Entry 7VPW (X-ray diffraction, 3.76 A resolution); this record covers chains B and A.

# Chain B
Protein: BRCA1-associated protein 1 (BAP1)
Organism: Homo sapiens
UniProt: B3KS40 (B3KS40_HUMAN); residues 706-724 here correspond to UniProt positions 77-95 (UniProt number = residue number - 629)
Amino-acid sequence (19 residues; row label = number of the first residue in the row):
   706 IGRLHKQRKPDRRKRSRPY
Unresolved in the structure: 706-717

# Chain A
Protein: Transportin-1
Organism: Homo sapiens
UniProt: Q92973 (TNPO1_HUMAN); the construct has insertions or renumbered stretches relative to UniProt, so the offset changes along the chain: 0-319 = UniProt 8-327; 344-360 = UniProt 328-344; 368-890 = UniProt 376-898
Amino-acid sequence (870 residues; numbered -3 to 890; 24 numbers in that range are skipped by the numbering (no residue carries them; nothing is unmodelled there); the number before each row is that of its first residue; numbers below 1 keep their minus sign (Gly-3 is residue -3)):
    -3 GGSKMEYEWKPDEQGLQQILQLLKESQSPDTTIQRTVQQKLEQLNQYPDF
    47 NNYLIFVLTKLKSEDEPTRSLSGLILKNNVKAHFQNFPNGVTDFIKSECL
    97 NNIGDSSPLIRATVGILITTIASKGELQNWPDLLPKLCSLLDSEDYNTCE
   147 GAFGALQKICEDSAEILDSDVLDRPLNIMIPKFLQFFKHSSPKIRSHAVA
   197 CVNQFIISRTQALMLHIDSFIENLFALAGDEEPEVRKNVCRALVMLLEVR
   247 MDRLLPHMHNIVEYMLQRTQDQDENVALEACEFWLTLAEQPICKDVLVRH
   297 LPKLIPVLVNGMKYSDIDIILLK
   344 GDVEEDETIPDSEQDIRGGSGGSGDTISDWNLRKCSAAALDVLANVYRDE
   394 LLPHILPLLKELLFHHEWVVKESGILVLGAIAEGCMQGMIPYLPELIPHL
   444 IQCLSDKKALVRSITCWTLSRYAHWVVSQPPDTYLKPLMTELLKRILDSN
   494 KRVQEAACSAFATLEEEACTELVPYLAYILDTLVFAFSKYQHKNLLILYD
   544 AIGTLADSVGHHLNKPEYIQMLMPPLIQKWNMLKDEDKDLFPLLECLSSV
   594 ATALQSGFLPYCEPVYQRCVNLVQKTLAQAMLNNAQPDQYEAPDKDFMIV
   644 ALDLLSGLAEGLGGNIEQLVARSNILTLMYQCMQDKMPEVRQSSFALLGD
   694 LTKACFQHVKPCIADFMPILGTNLNPEFISVCNNATWAIGEISIQMGIEM
   744 QPYIPMVLHQLVEIINRPNTPKTLLENTAITIGRLGYVCPQEVAPMLQQF
   794 IRPWCTSLRNIRDNEEKDSAFRGICTMISVNPSGVIQDFIFFCDAVASWI
   844 NPKDDLRDMFCKILHGFKNQVGDENWRRFSDQFPLPLKERLAAFYGV
Unresolved in the structure: -3 to 5, 344-370
Construct notes: expression tag (-3 to -1); linker (361-367)
UniProt features mapped onto this chain:
  - site (Important for interaction with cargo nuclear localization signals): Trp460, Trp730

# Chain B / chain A interface
Residue-residue contacts (18; chain B residue first):
  Arg720(B) - Ser502(A)
  Arg720(B) - Ala505(A)
  Arg720(B) - Thr506(A)  hydrogen bond
  Arg720(B) - Glu509(A)  salt bridge
  Arg720(B) - Asp543(A)  salt bridge
  Arg720(B) - Thr547(A)  hydrogen bond
  Ser721(B) - Glu498(A)  hydrogen bond
  Arg722(B) - Trp460(A)
  Pro723(B) - Lys377(A)
  Pro723(B) - Leu419(A)  hydrophobic
  Pro723(B) - Trp460(A)
  Tyr724(B) - Lys377(A)
  Tyr724(B) - Ala380(A)  hydrophobic
  Tyr724(B) - Ala381(A)  hydrophobic
  Tyr724(B) - Asp384(A)  hydrogen bond
  Tyr724(B) - Ala423(A)
  Tyr724(B) - Trp460(A)  hydrophobic
  Tyr724(B) - Arg464(A)

# In short
Chain B and chain A form an interface of 5 and 15 residues respectively; the contacts include 4 hydrogen bonds
and 2 salt bridges. Polar contacts include Arg720(B)-Glu509(A), Arg720(B)-Asp543(A) and Arg720(B)-Thr506(A).
Chain B is BRCA1-associated protein 1 (BAP1) and chain A is Transportin-1, both from Homo sapiens; the
structure, Crystal structure of Transportin-1 in complex with BAP1 PY-NLS (residues 706-724), was determined
by X-ray diffraction.
